6PCS - chains I and M of the 7 polymer chains in the assembly; structure by electron microscopy, 2.80 A resolution.

== Chain I ==
Molecule: 23S ribosomal RNA
Organism: Escherichia coli
Sequence (2904 nucleotides; row label = number of the first residue in the row):
     1 GGUUAAGCGACUAAGCGUACACGGUGGAUGCCCUGGCAGUCAGAGGCGAU
    51 GAAGGACGUGCUAAUCUGCGAUAAGCGUCGGUAAGGUGAUAUGAACCGUU
   101 AUAACCGGCGAUUUCCGAAUGGGGAAACCCAGUGUGUUUCGACACACUAU
   151 CAUUAACUGAAUCCAUAGGUUAAUGAGGCGAACCGGGGGAACUGAAACAU
   201 CUAAGUACCCCGAGGAAAAGAAAUCAACCGAGAUUCCCCCAGUAGCGGCG
   251 AGCGAACGGGGAGCAGCCCAGAGCCUGAAUCAGUGUGUGUGUUAGUGGAA
   301 GCGUCUGGAAAGGCGCGCGAUACAGGGUGACAGCCCCGUACACAAAAAUG
   351 CACAUGCUGUGAGCUCGAUGAGUAGGGCGGGACACGUGGUAUCCUGUCUG
   401 AAUAUGGGGGGACCAUCCUCCAAGGCUAAAUACUCCUGACUGACCGAUAG
   451 UGAACCAGUACCGUGAGGGAAAGGCGAAAAGAACCCCGGCGAGGGGAGUG
   501 AAAAAGAACCUGAAACCGUGUACGUACAAGCAGUGGGAGCACGCUUAGGC
   551 GUGUGACUGCGUACCUUUUGUAUAAUGGGUCAGCGACUUAUAUUCUGUAG
   601 CAAGGUUAACCGAAUAGGGGAGCCGAAGGGAAACCGAGUCUUAACUGGGC
   651 GUUAAGUUGCAGGGUAUAGACCCGAAACCCGGUGAUCUAGCCAUGGGCAG
   701 GUUGAAGGUUGGGUAACACUAACUGGAGGACCGAACCGACUAAUGUUGAA
   751 AAAUUAGCGGAUGACUUGUGGCUGGGGGUGAAAGGCCAAUCAAACCGGGA
   801 GAUAGCUGGUUCUCCCCGAAAGCUAUUUAGGUAGCGCCUCGUGAAUUCAU
   851 CUCCGGGGGUAGAGCACUGUUUCGGCAAGGGGGUCAUCCCGACUUACCAA
   901 CCCGAUGCAAACUGCGAAUACCGGAGAAUGUUAUCACGGGAGACACACGG
   951 CGGGUGCUAACGUCCGUCGUGAAGAGGGAAACAACCCAGACCGCCAGCUA
  1001 AGGUCCCAAAGUCAUGGUUAAGUGGGAAACGAUGUGGGAAGGCCCAGACA
  1051 GCCAGGAUGUUGGCUUAGAAGCAGCCAUCAUUUAAAGAAAGCGUAAUAGC
  1101 UCACUGGUCGAGUCGGCCUGCGCGGAAGAUGUAACGGGGCUAAACCAUGC
  1151 ACCGAAGCUGCGGCAGCGACGCUUAUGCGUUGUUGGGUAGGGGAGCGUUC
  1201 UGUAAGCCUGCGAAGGUGUGCUGUGAGGCAUGCUGGAGGUAUCAGAAGUG
  1251 CGAAUGCUGACAUAAGUAACGAUAAAGCGGGUGAAAAGCCCGCUCGCCGG
  1301 AAGACCAAGGGUUCCUGUCCAACGUUAAUCGGGGCAGGGUGAGUCGACCC
  1351 CUAAGGCGAGGCCGAAAGGCGUAGUCGAUGGGAAACAGGUUAAUAUUCCU
  1401 GUACUUGGUGUUACUGCGAAGGGGGGACGGAGAAGGCUAUGUUGGCCGGG
  1451 CGACGGUUGUCCCGGUUUAAGCGUGUAGGCUGGUUUUCCAGGCAAAUCCG
  1501 GAAAAUCAAGGCUGAGGCGUGAUGACGAGGCACUACGGUGCUGAAGCAAC
  1551 AAAUGCCCUGCUUCCAGGAAAAGCCUCUAAGCAUCAGGUAACAUCAAAUC
  1601 GUACCCCAAACCGACACAGGUGGUCAGGUAGAGAAUACCAAGGCGCUUGA
  1651 GAGAACUCGGGUGAAGGAACUAGGCAAAAUGGUGCCGUAACUUCGGGAGA
  1701 AGGCACGCUGAUAUGUAGGUGAGGUCCCUCGCGGAUGGAGCUGAAAUCAG
  1751 UCGAAGAUACCAGCUGGCUGCAACUGUUUAUUAAAAACACAGCACUGUGC
  1801 AAACACGAAAGUGGACGUAUACGGUGUGACGCCUGCCCGGUGCCGGAAGG
  1851 UUAAUUGAUGGGGUUAGCGCAAGCGAAGCUCUUGAUCGAAGCCCCGGUAA
  1901 ACGGCGGCCGUAACXAUAACGGUCCUAAGGUAGCGAAAUUCCUUGUCGGG
  1951 UAAGUUCCGACXUGCACGAAUGGCGUAAUGAUGGCCAGGCUGUCUCCACC
  2001 CGAGACUCAGUGAAAUUGAACUCGCUGUGAAGAUGCAGUGUACCCGCGGC
  2051 AAGACGGAAAGACCCCGUXAACCUUUACUAUAGCUUGACACUGAACAUUG
  2101 AGCCUUGAUGUGUAGGAUAGGUGGGAGGCUUUGAAGUGUGGACGCCAGUC
  2151 UGCAUGGAGCCGACCUUGAAAUACCACCCUUUAAUGUUUGAUGUUCUAAC
  2201 GUUGACCCGUAAUCCGGGUUGCGGACAGUGUCUGGUGGGUAGUUUGACUG
  2251 GGGCGGUCUCCUCCUAAAGAGUAACGGAGGAGCACGAAGGUUGGCUAAUC
  2301 CUGGUCGGACAUCAGGAGGUUAGUGCAAUGGCAUAAGCCAGCUUGACUGC
  2351 GAGCGUGACGGCGCGAGCAGGUGCGAAAGCAGGUCAUAGUGAUCCGGUGG
  2401 UUCUGAAUGGAAGGGCCAUCGCUCAACGGAUAAAAGGUACUCCGGGGAUA
  2451 ACAGGCUGAUACCGCCCAAGAGUUCAUAUCGACGGCGGUGUUUGGCACCU
  2501 CGAUGUCGGCUCAUCACAUCCUGGGGCUGAAGUAGGUCCCAAGGGUAUGG
  2551 CUGUUCGCCAUUUAAAGUGGUACGCGAGCUGGGUUUAGAACGUCGUGAGA
  2601 CAGUUCGGUCCCUAUCUGCCGUGGGCGCUGGAGAACUGAGGGGGGCUGCU
  2651 CCUAGUACGAGAGGACCGGAGUGGACGCAUCACUGGUGUUCGGGUUGUCA
  2701 UGCCAAUGGCACUGCCCGGUAGCUAAAUGCGGAAGAGAUAAGUGCUGAAA
  2751 GCAUCUAAGCACGAAACUUGCCCCGAGAUGAGUUCUCCCUGACCCUUUAA
  2801 GGGUCCUGAAGGAACGUUGAAGACGACGACGUUGAUAGGCCGGGUGUGUA
  2851 AGCGCAGCGAUGCGUUGAGCUAACCGGUACUAAUGAACCGUGAGGCUUAA
  2901 CCUU
Unresolved in the structure: 886-891, 2030
Covalent attachments: covalent link PSU_1911/A1918
Modified / non-standard residues: 1MG (1N-methylguanosine-5'-monophosphate) at position 745, PSU (pseudouridine-5'-monophosphate) at position 746, 5MU (5-methyluridine 5'-monophosphate) at position 747, PSU (pseudouridine-5'-monophosphate) at position 955, 6MZ (N6-methyladenosine-5'-monophosphate) at position 1618, 2MG (2N-methylguanosine-5'-monophosphate) at position 1835, PSU (pseudouridine-5'-monophosphate) at position 1911, 3TD ((1S)-1,4-anhydro-1-(3-methyl-2,4-dioxo-1,2,3,4-tetrahydropyrimidin-5-yl)-5-O-phosphono-D-ribitol) at position 1915, PSU (pseudouridine-5'-monophosphate) at position 1917, 5MU (5-methyluridine 5'-monophosphate) at position 1939, 5MC (5-methylcytidine-5'-monophosphate) at position 1962, G7M (N7-methyl-guanosine-5'-monophosphate) at position 2069, OMG (o2'-methylguanosine-5'-monophosphate) at position 2251, 2MG (2N-methylguanosine-5'-monophosphate) at position 2445, PSU (pseudouridine-5'-monophosphate) at position 2457, OMC (o2'-methylycytidine-5'-monophosphate) at position 2498, 2MA (2-methyladenosine-5'-monophosphate) at position 2503, PSU (pseudouridine-5'-monophosphate) at position 2504, OMU (o2'-methyluridine 5'-monophosphate) at position 2552, PSU (pseudouridine-5'-monophosphate) at position 2580, PSU (pseudouridine-5'-monophosphate) at position 2605
Residues lining bound ligands: O8S ((2R)-2-[(3S,4R,5E,10E,12E,14S,26aR)-14-hydroxy-4,12-dimethyl-1,7,16,22-tetraoxo-4,7,8,9,14,15,16,17,24,25,26,26a-dodecahydro-1H,3H,22H-21,18-(azeno)pyrrolo[2,1-c][1,8,4,19]dioxadiazacyclotetracosin-3-yl]propyl [4-(trifluoromethyl)phenyl]carbamate): G2061, A2062, C2063, A2451, C2452, 2MA_2503, PSU_2504, G2505, U2584, U2585, A2602

== Chain M ==
Molecule: 50S ribosomal protein L4
Organism: Escherichia coli
Reference sequence: D7Z9F6 (D7Z9F6_ECOLX); residue numbers follow UniProt; this construct covers 1-201
Sequence (201 residues; each row starts with the number of its first residue):
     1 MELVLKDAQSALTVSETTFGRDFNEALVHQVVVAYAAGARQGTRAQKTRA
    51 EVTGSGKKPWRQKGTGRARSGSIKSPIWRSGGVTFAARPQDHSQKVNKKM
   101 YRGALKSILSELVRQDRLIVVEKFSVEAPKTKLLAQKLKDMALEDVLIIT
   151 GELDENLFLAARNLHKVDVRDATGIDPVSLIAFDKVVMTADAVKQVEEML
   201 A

== How chain I and chain M interact ==
Residue-residue contacts (137; chain I residue first):
  C37(I) / Ala-45(M)  sugar contact
  A38(I) / Gln-41(M)  base contact
  A38(I) / Thr-43(M)  base contact
  A38(I) / Arg-44(M)  sugar contact
  A38(I) / Ala-45(M)  sugar contact
  A38(I) / Pro-89(M)  sugar contact
  G39(I) / Thr-43(M)  sugar contact
  G319(I) / Lys-132(M)  salt bridge to the phosphate
  G319(I) / Asn-163(M)  base contact
  A320(I) / Thr-131(M)  hydrogen bond to the base
  A320(I) / Lys-132(M)  phosphate contact
  A320(I) / Asn-163(M)  hydrogen bond to the base
  U321(I) / Pro-129(M)  sugar contact
  U321(I) / Lys-130(M)  phosphate contact
  U321(I) / Thr-131(M)  hydrogen bond to the phosphate
  U321(I) / Leu-159(M)  sugar contact
  U321(I) / Arg-162(M)  hydrogen bond to the phosphate
  A322(I) / Arg-162(M)  salt bridge to the phosphate
  A322(I) / Asn-163(M)  phosphate contact
  C323(I) / Asn-163(M)  hydrogen bond to the base
  A340(I) / Arg-162(M)  hydrogen bond to the sugar
  U441(I) / Gln-41(M)  hydrogen bond to the sugar
  G442(I) / Gln-41(M)  hydrogen bond to the sugar
  G442(I) / Thr-43(M)  hydrogen bond to the base
  A443(I) / Arg-40(M)  phosphate contact
  A443(I) / Gln-41(M)  hydrogen bond to the phosphate
  C444(I) / Arg-40(M)  salt bridge to the phosphate
  C444(I) / Thr-43(M)  sugar contact
  C444(I) / Arg-44(M)  salt bridge to the phosphate
  U448(I) / Arg-79(M)  hydrogen bond to the sugar
  U448(I) / Ser-80(M)  phosphate contact
  A449(I) / Arg-79(M)  phosphate contact
  A449(I) / Ser-80(M)  hydrogen bond to the phosphate
  G450(I) / Val-83(M)  phosphate contact
  U451(I) / Lys-47(M)  salt bridge to the phosphate
  G452(I) / Lys-47(M)  phosphate contact
  G452(I) / Val-52(M)  phosphate contact
  G452(I) / Thr-53(M)  hydrogen bond to the phosphate
  G458(I) / Thr-53(M)  base contact
  G468(I) / Ser-55(M)  hydrogen bond to the phosphate
  G469(I) / Gly-54(M)  phosphate contact
  G469(I) / Ser-55(M)  hydrogen bond to the phosphate
  A471(I) / Arg-79(M)  salt bridge to the phosphate
  A472(I) / Arg-79(M)  salt bridge to the phosphate
  G585(I) / Thr-84(M)  phosphate contact
  A586(I) / Thr-84(M)  hydrogen bond to the phosphate
  C587(I) / Phe-85(M)  sugar contact
  U588(I) / Phe-85(M)  base contact
  U589(I) / Gln-90(M)  phosphate contact
  A590(I) / Gln-90(M)  phosphate contact
  A599(I) / Asn-24(M)  hydrogen bond to the phosphate
  A599(I) / Leu-27(M)  sugar contact
  A599(I) / Met-100(M)  base contact
  G600(I) / Asn-24(M)  hydrogen bond to the phosphate
  G600(I) / Met-100(M)  sugar contact
  C601(I) / Lys-99(M)  hydrogen bond to the sugar
  G605(I) / Lys-99(M)  salt bridge to the phosphate
  U606(I) / Lys-95(M)  hydrogen bond to the sugar
  U606(I) / Lys-99(M)  salt bridge to the phosphate
  U607(I) / Asn-97(M)  phosphate contact
  U607(I) / Lys-98(M)  hydrogen bond to the phosphate
  U615(I) / Ala-34(M)  base contact
  U615(I) / Tyr-35(M)  stacking on the base
  U615(I) / Ala-39(M)  base contact
  A616(I) / Tyr-101(M)  phosphate contact
  A616(I) / Thr-173(M)  hydrogen bond to the base
  G617(I) / Arg-102(M)  salt bridge to the phosphate
  G618(I) / Arg-102(M)  salt bridge to the phosphate
  G619(I) / Lys-98(M)  hydrogen bond to the base
  G620(I) / Lys-98(M)  base contact
  U658(I) / Lys-95(M)  hydrogen bond to the sugar
  U658(I) / Asn-97(M)  hydrogen bond to the base
  G659(I) / Gln-30(M)  hydrogen bond to the base
  G659(I) / Lys-95(M)  salt bridge to the phosphate
  G659(I) / Asn-97(M)  sugar contact
  C660(I) / Gln-30(M)  hydrogen bond to the sugar
  C660(I) / Gln-94(M)  sugar contact
  C660(I) / Lys-95(M)  phosphate contact
  C671(I) / Phe-85(M)  sugar contact
  C672(I) / Thr-84(M)  sugar contact
  C673(I) / Arg-49(M)  salt bridge to the phosphate
  C673(I) / Ser-75(M)  sugar contact
  C673(I) / Ile-77(M)  sugar contact
  G674(I) / Arg-49(M)  salt bridge to the phosphate
  G674(I) / Lys-58(M)  phosphate contact
  G674(I) / Gln-62(M)  hydrogen bond to the sugar
  G674(I) / Arg-69(M)  sugar contact
  G674(I) / Gly-71(M)  sugar contact
  G674(I) / Ser-72(M)  phosphate contact
  A675(I) / Lys-58(M)  salt bridge to the phosphate
  A675(I) / Gln-62(M)  hydrogen bond to the sugar
  A675(I) / Ser-70(M)  phosphate contact
  A675(I) / Gly-71(M)  phosphate contact
  A676(I) / Lys-58(M)  phosphate contact
  C796(I) / Lys-57(M)  salt bridge to the phosphate
  G797(I) / Ser-55(M)  hydrogen bond to the phosphate
  G797(I) / Lys-57(M)  phosphate contact
  G798(I) / Gly-54(M)  phosphate contact
  G798(I) / Ser-55(M)  phosphate contact
  G798(I) / Gly-56(M)  hydrogen bond to the phosphate
  G801(I) / Thr-48(M)  base contact
  G801(I) / Arg-49(M)  hydrogen bond to the sugar
  G801(I) / Ala-50(M)  phosphate contact
  U807(I) / Arg-69(M)  hydrogen bond to the base
  A1205(I) / His-165(M)  salt bridge to the phosphate
  A1244(I) / His-29(M)  hydrogen bond to the sugar
  G1245(I) / His-29(M)  phosphate contact
  A1246(I) / Arg-40(M)  hydrogen bond to the sugar
  G1248(I) / Arg-44(M)  salt bridge to the phosphate
  G1248(I) / Gln-46(M)  base contact
  G1248(I) / Val-83(M)  base contact
  A1254(I) / Ile-77(M)  base contact
  U1255(I) / Gly-66(M)  base contact
  U1255(I) / Arg-67(M)  hydrogen bond to the base
  U1255(I) / Ala-68(M)  phosphate contact
  G1256(I) / Ala-68(M)  phosphate contact
  G1256(I) / Ile-77(M)  hydrogen bond to the base
  C1257(I) / Arg-67(M)  salt bridge to the phosphate
  C1257(I) / Ile-77(M)  sugar contact
  C1257(I) / Trp-78(M)  sugar contact
  C1257(I) / Arg-79(M)  hydrogen bond to the sugar
  U1258(I) / Arg-67(M)  salt bridge to the phosphate
  U1258(I) / Arg-79(M)  sugar contact
  A2059(I) / Gly-64(M)  sugar contact
  A2059(I) / Gly-66(M)  phosphate contact
  A2060(I) / Lys-63(M)  hydrogen bond to the sugar
  A2060(I) / Gly-64(M)  hydrogen bond to the phosphate
  A2060(I) / Thr-65(M)  phosphate contact
  A2060(I) / Gly-66(M)  phosphate contact
  A2060(I) / Arg-69(M)  base contact
  G2061(I) / Lys-63(M)  salt bridge to the phosphate
  C2443(I) / Gln-62(M)  phosphate contact
  C2443(I) / Lys-63(M)  phosphate contact
  G2444(I) / Gln-62(M)  phosphate contact
  G2444(I) / Lys-63(M)  salt bridge to the phosphate
  G2444(I) / Arg-69(M)  hydrogen bond to the phosphate
  2MG_2445(I) / Arg-69(M)  salt bridge to the phosphate
Interface residues without a listed pair, chain I (75 interface residues in all): A470, C584, A661, G669
Interface residues without a listed pair, chain M (74 interface residues in all): Ala-26, Val-33, Ala-36, Ala-37, Gly-38, Gly-42, Ile-73, Pro-76, Gly-81, Val-96, Ala-135, Leu-164

== Overview ==
75 residues of chain I face 74 of chain M across their interface; the contacts include 41 hydrogen bonds, 23
salt bridges and 1 aromatic stacking contact. Among the polar pairs are A320(I)/Thr-131(M), A320(I)/Asn-163(M)
and C323(I)/Asn-163(M). Bound to chain I: compound O8S.
Chain I is 23S ribosomal RNA and chain M is 50S ribosomal protein L4, both from Escherichia coli; the
structure, E. coli 50S ribosome bound to compound 40e, was determined by electron microscopy together with
6PC5, 6PC6, 6PC7, 6PC8, 6PCH, 6PCQ and 3 further entries from the same study.
